PDB entry 7YCQ | X-ray diffraction, 1.99 A resolution | chains A and B

== Chain A (and B) ==
Protein: Transthyretin
From: Homo sapiens
Notes: chain B of this document is another copy of the same molecule, construct and numbering; everything in this record applies to it too
UniProtKB: P02766 (TTHY_HUMAN); residues 1-127 here correspond to UniProt positions 21-147 (UniProt number = residue number + 20)
Amino-acid sequence (127 residues; row label = number of the first residue in the row):
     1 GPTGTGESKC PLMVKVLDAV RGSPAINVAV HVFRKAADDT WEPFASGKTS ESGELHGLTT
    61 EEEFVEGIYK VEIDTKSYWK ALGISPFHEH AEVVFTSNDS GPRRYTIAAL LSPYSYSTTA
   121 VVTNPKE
Not modelled in the structure: 1-9, 99-102, 125-127 (chain B: 1-9, 125-127)
Construct notes: engineered mutation S97 (Ala117 in P02766)
UniProt features mapped onto this chain:
  - binding site (L-thyroxine): K15, E54, S117
  - modified residue: C10 (Sulfocysteine), E42 (4-carboxyglutamate), S52 (Phosphoserine)
  - glycosylation: N98 (N-linked (GlcNAc...) asparagine)

== Chain A / chain B interface ==
Residue-residue contacts - 38 pairs, chain A then chain B:
  F87(A) - F95(B)  hydrophobic
  F87(A) - Y105(B)  hydrophobic
  F87(A) - I107(B)  hydrophobic
  F87(A) - A120(B)  hydrophobic
  H88(A) - V93(B)
  H88(A) - V94(B)
  H88(A) - T118(B)
  E89(A) - I68(B)
  E89(A) - V94(B)  hydrogen bond (backbone-backbone)
  E89(A) - F95(B)
  E89(A) - T96(B)  hydrogen bond
  E92(A) - E92(B)
  E92(A) - V94(B)
  E92(A) - Y116(B)  hydrogen bond (backbone-side chain)
  V93(A) - H88(B)
  V94(A) - H88(B)
  V94(A) - E89(B)  hydrogen bond (backbone-backbone)
  V94(A) - H90(B)
  F95(A) - F87(B)  hydrophobic
  T96(A) - E89(B)  hydrogen bond
  Y105(A) - F87(B)  hydrophobic
  Y114(A) - T119(B)  hydrogen bond (backbone-side chain)
  Y114(A) - A120(B)  hydrogen bond (backbone-backbone)
  S115(A) - T118(B)  hydrogen bond (side chain-backbone)
  S115(A) - T119(B)  hydrogen bond
  Y116(A) - E92(B)  hydrogen bond (side chain-backbone)
  Y116(A) - Y116(B)
  Y116(A) - S117(B)
  Y116(A) - T118(B)  hydrogen bond (backbone-backbone)
  S117(A) - Y116(B)
  S117(A) - S117(B)  hydrogen bond
  T118(A) - S115(B)  hydrogen bond (backbone-side chain)
  T118(A) - Y116(B)  hydrogen bond (backbone-backbone)
  T119(A) - Y114(B)
  T119(A) - S115(B)  hydrogen bond
  A120(A) - F87(B)  hydrophobic
  A120(A) - Y114(B)  hydrogen bond (backbone-backbone)
  V122(A) - F87(B)  hydrophobic
Also at the interface, not in a pair above, chain A (22 interface residues in all): I68, K70, K76, H90, I107
Also at the interface, not in a pair above, chain B (21 interface residues in all): K70, V122

== Summary ==
22 residues of chain A and 21 residues of chain B are in contact; the contacts include 16 hydrogen bonds.
Polar pairs include E89(A)-T96(B), E92(A)-Y116(B) and Y114(A)-T119(B). Curated annotation (UniProt) lists 3
L-thyroxine-binding residues on chain A.
Chain A and chain B are both Transthyretin (Homo sapiens); the structure, Crystal structure of human
transthyretin variant A97S complexed with Diflunisal, was determined by X-ray diffraction together with 7Y6J,
7YBR and 8HY4 from the same study.
